PDB entry 7KPQ | X-ray diffraction, 2.10 A resolution | chain A

Chain A:
Name: FAD-dependent monooxygenase CtdE
Source organism: Penicillium citrinum
Amino-acid sequence (443 residues; numbered 1 to 443; the number before each row is that of its first residue):
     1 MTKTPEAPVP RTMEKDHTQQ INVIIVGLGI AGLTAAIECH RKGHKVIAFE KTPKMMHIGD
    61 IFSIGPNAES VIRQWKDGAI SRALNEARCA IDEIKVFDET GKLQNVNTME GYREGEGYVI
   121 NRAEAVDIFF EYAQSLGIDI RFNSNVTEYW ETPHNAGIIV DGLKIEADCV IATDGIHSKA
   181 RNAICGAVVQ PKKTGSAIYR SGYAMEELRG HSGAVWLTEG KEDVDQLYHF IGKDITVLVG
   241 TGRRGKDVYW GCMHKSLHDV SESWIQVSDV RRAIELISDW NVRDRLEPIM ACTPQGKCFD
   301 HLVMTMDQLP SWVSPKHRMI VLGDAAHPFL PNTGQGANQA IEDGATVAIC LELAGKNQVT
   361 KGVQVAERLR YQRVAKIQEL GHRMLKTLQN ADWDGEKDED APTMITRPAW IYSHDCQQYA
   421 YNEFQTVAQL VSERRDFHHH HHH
Unresolved in the structure: 1-18, 107-115, 387-407, 432-443
Ligand contacts: FAD (flavin-adenine dinucleotide): Val26, Gly27, Leu28, Gly29, Ile30, Ala31, Gly32, Phe49, Glu50, Lys51, Thr52, Ile58, Gly59, Asp60, Phe62, Arg122, Ser144, Asn145, Val146, Thr173, Asp174, Gly175, Lys179, Arg200, Trp264, Ile265, His301, Leu322, Gly323, Asp324, Ala325, Gly336, Ala337, Ala340
From the paper describing this entry:
  - binding site for flavin-adenine dinucleotide: Arg122
  - mutagenesis - R122A, R122E, R122K, R122L, R122N: abolished catalytic activity on 2
  - mutagenesis - D60A (8.5 +/- 2.9%), D60N (1.8 +/- 0.6%): decreased catalytic activity
  - catalytic residues: Arg122

Summary:
Bound to chain A: flavin-adenine dinucleotide. The paper reports the catalytic residue Arg122; R122A, R122E
and R122K, among others, abolish catalytic activity on 2; 7 substitutions were tested in all.
Chain A is FAD-dependent monooxygenase CtdE (Penicillium citrinum); the structure, Crystal structure of CtdE
in complex with FAD, was determined by X-ray diffraction together with 7KPT from the same study.
